PDB entry 8YGL | electron microscopy, 2.60 A resolution | chains A and L of the 34 polymer chains in the assembly

== Chain A ==
Molecule: Antenna pigment protein alpha chain
From: Fuscovulum blasticum DSM 2131
UniProt: A0A2T4JA00 (A0A2T4JA00_FUSBL); residues 1-62 here = UniProt positions 1-62
Sequence (62 residues; numbered 1 to 62; the number before each row is that of its first residue):
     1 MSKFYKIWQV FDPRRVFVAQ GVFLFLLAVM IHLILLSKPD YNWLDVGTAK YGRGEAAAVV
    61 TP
Disordered / not traced: 54-62
Residues lining bound ligands:
  - bacteriochlorophyll a (BCL), molecule 1: Met1, Leu24, Leu27, Ala28, Ile31, His32, Leu35, Tyr41
  - bacteriochlorophyll a (BCL), molecule 2: Phe4, Ile7, Trp8, Val16, Gln20, Phe23, Ile31
  - bacteriochlorophyll a (BCL), molecule 3: Gly21, Leu24, Phe25, Ala28, His32, Leu35, Tyr41, Trp43
  - 1,2-diacyl-sn-glycero-3-phosphocholine (PC1), molecule 1: Phe11, Asp12, Arg15, Val16, Ala19, Phe23
  - 1,2-diacyl-sn-glycero-3-phosphocholine (PC1), molecule 2: Asp12, Arg14, Arg15, Phe17, Val18, Ala19, Val22, Phe25
  - spheroidene (SPO), molecule 1: Phe4, Lys6, Ile7, Val10
  - spheroidene (SPO), molecule 2: Phe17, Gln20, Gly21
  - spheroidene (SPO), molecule 3: Phe17, Gln20, Phe23, Leu24, Leu27, Ile34
  - spheroidene (SPO), molecule 4: Phe25, Ala28, Val29, His32, Leu33
What the authors report for this chain:
  - binding site for bacteriochlorophyll a: His32, Trp43

== Chain L ==
Molecule: Reaction center protein L chain
From: Fuscovulum blasticum DSM 2131
UniProt: A0A2L1K3X9 (A0A2L1K3X9_FUSBL); numbering as in UniProt (aligned over 1-282)
Sequence (282 residues; numbered 1 to 282; the number before each row is that of its first residue):
     1 MALLSFERKY RVPGGTLVGG NLFDFWVGPF YVGFFGVTTF FFAALGTLLI LYGTAMEGVW
    61 NPQLISIEPP SVENGLAFAP LAEGGLWQLI TICALGAFIS WALREVEICR KLGIGLHIPF
   121 AFSFAILAYA VLVVFRPLLM GSWGYAFPYG IWTHLDWVSN TGYTYGNFHY NPAHMLGISF
   181 FFTTALALAL HGALVLSAAN PEKGQEMKTA DHEDTFFRDL VGYSIGTLGI HRLGLLLALM
   241 AVFWSAVCMI ITGTIWFDQW SNWWYWWVEL PWWVDIPGGV NG
Disordered / not traced: 1
Bound ions: Fe2+: His191, His231 (shared with 3 residues of chain M)
Residues lining bound ligands:
  - bacteriochlorophyll a (BCL), molecule 1: Phe98, Phe122, Ala125, Ile126, Ala128, Tyr129, Leu132, Trp157, Val158, Ser159, Thr161, Gly162, Tyr163, Asn167, Phe168, His169, His174, Gly177, Ile178, Phe181, Phe182, Val242, Ser245, Ala246, Cys248, Met249
  - bacteriochlorophyll a (BCL), molecule 2: Tyr129, Leu132, Phe147, Ile151, Trp152, His154, Leu155, Trp157, Val158
  - bacteriochlorophyll a (BCL), molecule 3: Val158, Tyr163, His169, Phe182
  - bacteriochlorophyll a (BCL), molecule 4: His169, Met175, Ile178, Ser179, Phe182, Thr183, Leu186
  - bacteriopheophytin a (BPH), molecule 1: Thr39, Phe42, Ala43, Gly46, Ile50, Ile90, Cys93, Ala94, Ala97, Phe98, Trp101, Glu105, Ile118, Ala121, Phe122, Phe124, Ala125, Tyr129, Tyr149, Gly150, Phe181, Ala238, Leu239, Val242
  - bacteriopheophytin a (BPH), molecule 2: Phe182, Ala185, Leu186, Ala189, Leu190, Leu220, Val221
  - 1,2-diacyl-sn-glycero-3-phosphocholine (PC1), molecule 1: Ala2, Val27, Gly28, Phe40
  - 1,2-diacyl-sn-glycero-3-phosphocholine (PC1), molecule 2: Thr16, Leu17, Val18, Phe35, Leu103, Arg110
  - 1,2-diacyl-sn-glycero-3-phosphocholine (PC1), molecule 3: Ile50, Pro62, Gln63, Ile65, Tyr149, Ile151, Trp152
  - 1,2-diacyl-sn-glycero-3-phosphocholine (PC1), molecule 4: Trp60, Asn61, Pro62
  - 1,2-diacyl-sn-glycero-3-phosphocholine (PC1), molecule 5: Trp272, Trp273, Ile276
  - ubiquinone-10 (U10), molecule 1: Leu22, Phe23, Phe34, Thr38, Phe42, Leu76, Phe78, Gln88, Thr91, Ile92, Leu95, Gly96, Ser100, Val134, Trp143
  - ubiquinone-10 (U10), molecule 2: Phe30, Val32, Gly36, Val37, Thr39, Phe40, Trp101, Arg104
  - ubiquinone-10 (U10), molecule 3: Leu95, Ile99, Ala102, Leu103, Val106, Cys109, Arg110, Gly113, Ile114, Gly115, Leu116, Pro119, Phe120, Ser123, Ile126, Leu127, Ala130, Val134, Phe135
  - ubiquinone-10 (U10), molecule 4: Pro172, Ala173, Met175, Leu176, Ser179, Trp244, Ile251, Ile255, Trp256, Trp260, Trp263, Trp264
  - ubiquinone-10 (U10), molecule 5: Leu176, Ser179, Phe180, Thr183, Leu190, His191, Leu194, Val195, Ala210, Glu213, Asp214, Phe217, Ser224, Ile225, Gly226, Thr227, Ile230, Leu233
  - ubiquinone-10 (U10), molecule 6: Trp264, Trp266, Trp267

== How chain A and chain L interact ==
Contacting residue pairs - 9 pairs, chain A then chain L:
  Val29(A) with Leu48(L), hydrophobic
  Met30(A) with Trp60(L), hydrophobic
  Leu33(A) with Leu51(L), hydrophobic; Tyr52(L), hydrophobic; Ala55(L); Trp60(L)
  Leu36(A) with Tyr52(L), hydrophobic
  Ser37(A) with Ala55(L); Trp60(L), hydrogen bond
Also at the interface, not in a pair above, chain A (6 interface residues in all): Ile34

== In short ==
6 residues of chain A and 5 residues of chain L are in contact, with 1 hydrogen bond. The hydrogen-bonded pair
is Ser37(A)-Trp60(L). One 1,2-diacyl-sn-glycero-3-phosphocholine molecule is bound between chain A and chain
L. From the paper: a binding site for bacteriochlorophyll a at His32(A) and Trp43(A).
Chain A is Antenna pigment protein alpha chain and chain L is Reaction center protein L chain, both from
Fuscovulum blasticum DSM 2131; the structure, Rhodobacter blasticus RC-LH1 monomer, was determined by electron
microscopy, deposited together with 8YGD.
